3ENH - chains A and D; structure by X-ray diffraction, 3.60 A resolution.

Chain A:
Molecule: Putative O-sialoglycoprotein endopeptidase
From: Methanocaldococcus jannaschii
Notes: EC 3.4.24.57
UniProtKB: Q58530 (GCP_METJA); the construct has insertions or renumbered stretches relative to UniProt, so the offset changes along the chain: 1-324 = UniProt 1-324; 342-533 = UniProt 344-535
Chain sequence (540 residues; each row starts with the number of its first residue; note: 17 numbers in that range are skipped by the numbering (no residue carries them; nothing is unmodelled there); a row labelled like 324A-324S holds insertion residues (324A, then the next letters in order); numbers below 1 keep their minus sign (Gly-4 is residue -4)):
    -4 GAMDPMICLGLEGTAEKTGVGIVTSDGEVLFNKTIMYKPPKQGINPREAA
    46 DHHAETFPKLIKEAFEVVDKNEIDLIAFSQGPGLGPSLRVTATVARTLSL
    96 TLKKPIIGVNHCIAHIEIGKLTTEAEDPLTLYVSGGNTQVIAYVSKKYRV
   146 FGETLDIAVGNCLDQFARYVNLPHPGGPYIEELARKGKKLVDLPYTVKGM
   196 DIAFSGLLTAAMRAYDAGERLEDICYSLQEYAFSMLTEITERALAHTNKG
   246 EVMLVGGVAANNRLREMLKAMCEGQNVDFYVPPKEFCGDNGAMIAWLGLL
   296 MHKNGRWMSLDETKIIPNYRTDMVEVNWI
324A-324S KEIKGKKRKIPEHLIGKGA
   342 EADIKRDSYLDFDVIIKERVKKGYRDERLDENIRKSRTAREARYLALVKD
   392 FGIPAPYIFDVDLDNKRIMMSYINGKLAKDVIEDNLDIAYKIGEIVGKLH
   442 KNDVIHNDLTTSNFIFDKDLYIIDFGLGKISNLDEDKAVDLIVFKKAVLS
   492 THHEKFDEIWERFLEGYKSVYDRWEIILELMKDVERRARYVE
Disordered / not traced: -4 to 0, 32-42, 299-307, 324A-324S, 533
Differences from the reference sequence: expression tag (-4 to 0)
Swiss-Prot annotation at these positions:
  - active site: Asp449 (Proton acceptor)
  - binding site (Fe cation): His106, His110, Tyr127, Asp284
  - binding site (L-threonylcarbamoyladenylate): Tyr127 to Gly131, Asp159, Gly172, Glu176, Asn256
  - binding site (ATP): Ile324O, Gly324P, Lys324Q, Gly324R, Ala324S, Glu342 to Ile345, Lys358
What the authors report for this chain:
  - conformationally variable residues (loop rearrangement): Tyr350
  - mutagenesis - T88R, R91E, E233R, E236K, T308A: decreased growth
  - mutagenesis - T316A: unchanged growth
  - mutagenesis - T88R, T88R/T92R, T88R/R91E: decreased binding to Pcc1
  - mutagenesis - T88R: unchanged binding to Bud32
  - mutagenesis - E233R, E236K: decreased binding to Bud32
  - post-translational modification sites: Thr308 (proposed by the authors, not directly observed)

Chain D:
Molecule: Uncharacterized protein MJ0187
From: Methanocaldococcus jannaschii
UniProtKB: Q57646 (Y187_METJA); residues 6-150 here correspond to UniProt positions 1-145 (UniProt number = residue number - 5)
Chain sequence (150 residues; numbered 1 to 150; the number before each row is that of its first residue):
     1 GAMDPMIIRGIRGARINNEIFNLGLKFQILNADVVATKKHVLHAINQAKT
    51 KKPIAKSFWMEILVRASGQRQIHEAIKIIGAKDGNVCLICEDEETFRKIY
   101 ELIGGEIDDSVLEINEDKERLIREIFKIRGFGNVVERVLEKIALIELKKE
Disordered / not traced: 1-3, 128-133, 148-150
Differences from the reference sequence: expression tag (1-5)
What the authors report for this chain:
  - mutagenesis - L139E, A143R, L144R: unchanged binding to Putative O-sialoglycoprotein endopeptidase (chain A)
  - mutagenesis - L139E/A143R: decreased binding to Putative O-sialoglycoprotein endopeptidase (chain A)

How chain A and chain D interact:
Pairs across the interface (24):
  Tyr350(A) with His43(D), hydrogen bond; Asn46(D), hydrogen bond
  Leu351(A) with Lys39(D); Leu42(D), hydrophobic; Asn46(D)
  Phe353(A) with Glu136(D)
  Ala380(A) with Leu147(D)
  Ala383(A) with Leu144(D)
  Arg384(A) with Leu147(D)
  Ala387(A) with Glu140(D); Leu144(D), hydrophobic
  Lys390(A) with Arg137(D), hydrogen bond (backbone-side chain); Glu140(D), salt bridge
  Asp391(A) with Arg137(D), salt bridge
  Ile399(A) with Glu140(D); Ala143(D)
  Phe400(A) with His43(D); Gln47(D); Leu139(D), hydrophobic; Ala143(D)
  Asp401(A) with Gln47(D); Lys51(D), salt bridge
  Val402(A) with Lys51(D), hydrogen bond (backbone-side chain); Ala143(D)
Also at the interface, not in a pair above, chain A (15 interface residues in all): Asp352, Asp405
Also at the interface, not in a pair above, chain D (15 interface residues in all): Lys52, Glu146
Interface features reported in the paper:
  - interface residues, chain A: Ala387(A), Lys390(A), Val402(A)
  - interface residues, chain D: Leu144(D)

Overview:
The chain A/chain D interface involves 15 residues from each chain, with 4 hydrogen bonds and 3 salt bridges.
Polar pairs include Lys390(A)-Glu140(D), Asp391(A)-Arg137(D) and Asp401(A)-Lys51(D). From the paper: T88R,
R91E and E233R of chain A, among others, reduce growth; interface residues Ala387(A), Lys390(A) and Leu144(D)
among others; 12 substitutions were tested in all.
Chain A is Putative O-sialoglycoprotein endopeptidase and chain D is Uncharacterized protein MJ0187, both from
Methanocaldococcus jannaschii; the structure, Crystal structure of Cgi121/Bud32/Kae1 complex, was determined
by X-ray diffraction together with 3EN9, 3ENC and 3ENO from the same study.
